8VMJ - chains J and D of the 10 polymer chains in the assembly; structure by electron microscopy, 3.10 A resolution.

[Chain J]
Molecule: Histone H4
Source organism: Homo sapiens
UniProt: P62805 (H4_HUMAN); residues 0-102 here correspond to UniProt positions 1-103 (UniProt number = residue number + 1)
Chain sequence (103 residues; each row starts with the number of its first residue; numbering starts at 0):
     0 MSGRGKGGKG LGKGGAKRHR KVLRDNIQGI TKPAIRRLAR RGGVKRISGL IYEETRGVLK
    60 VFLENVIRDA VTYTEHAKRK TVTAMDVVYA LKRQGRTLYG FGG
Disordered / not traced: 0-19
UniProt features mapped onto this chain:
  - DNA-binding region: Lys-16 to Lys-20
  - modified residue: Ser-1 (N-acetylserine), Arg-3 (Asymmetric dimethylarginine), Lys-5 (N6-(2-hydroxyisobutyryl)lysine), Lys-8 (N6-(2-hydroxyisobutyryl)lysine), Lys-12 (N6-(2-hydroxyisobutyryl)lysine), Lys-16 (N6-(2-hydroxyisobutyryl)lysine), Lys-20 (N6,N6,N6-trimethyllysine), Lys-31 (N6-(2-hydroxyisobutyryl)lysine), Lys-44 (N6-(2-hydroxyisobutyryl)lysine), Ser-47 (Phosphoserine), Tyr-51 (Phosphotyrosine), Lys-59 (N6-(2-hydroxyisobutyryl)lysine), Lys-77 (N6-(2-hydroxyisobutyryl)lysine), Lys-79 (N6-(2-hydroxyisobutyryl)lysine), Thr-80 (Phosphothreonine), Tyr-88 (Phosphotyrosine), Lys-91 (N6-(2-hydroxyisobutyryl)lysine)
  - cross-link (Glycyl lysine isopeptide (Lys-Gly)): Lys-12 (interchain with G-Cter in SUMO2), Lys-20 (interchain with G-Cter in SUMO2), Lys-31 (interchain with G-Cter in SUMO2), Lys-59 (interchain with G-Cter in SUMO2), Lys-79 (interchain with G-Cter in SUMO2), Lys-91 (interchain with G-Cter in SUMO2)

[Chain D]
Molecule: 157-nt DNA strand
Source organism: Homo sapiens
Sequence (157 nucleotides; each row starts with the number of its first residue):
     1 GCTGCCGGCG GCTGGAGAAT CCCGGTGCCG AGGCCGCTCA ATTGGTCGTA GACAGCTCTA
    61 GCACCGCTTA AACGCACGTA CGCGCTGTCC CCCGCGTTTA AACCGCCAAG GGGATTACTC
   121 CCTAGTCTCC AGGCACGTCT CAGATATATA CATCCTG

[Chain J / chain D interface]
Residue-residue contacts - 17 pairs, chain J then chain D:
  Lys-20(J) / DT98(D)  hydrogen bond to the phosphate
  Lys-20(J) / DT99(D)  salt bridge to the phosphate
  Lys-20(J) / DA100(D)  phosphate contact
  Arg-23(J) / DA100(D)  salt bridge to the phosphate
  Arg-35(J) / DC92(D)  salt bridge to the phosphate
  Lys-44(J) / DC92(D)  phosphate contact
  Arg-45(J) / DC91(D)  hydrogen bond to the sugar
  Arg-45(J) / DC92(D)  phosphate contact
  Ile-46(J) / DC91(D)  sugar contact
  Ile-46(J) / DC92(D)  hydrogen bond to the phosphate
  Gly-48(J) / DC91(D)  phosphate contact
  Tyr-51(J) / DC92(D)  phosphate contact
  Arg-78(J) / DG112(D)  phosphate contact
  Lys-79(J) / DG111(D)  phosphate contact
  Lys-79(J) / DG112(D)  hydrogen bond to the phosphate
  Thr-80(J) / DG111(D)  phosphate contact
  Thr-80(J) / DG112(D)  hydrogen bond to the phosphate
Interface residues without a listed pair, chain J (13 interface residues in all): Arg-39, Ser-47
Interface residues without a listed pair, chain D (8 interface residues in all): DG113

[Summary]
13 residues of chain J and 8 residues of chain D are in contact, with 5 hydrogen bonds and 3 salt bridges.
Among the polar pairs are Arg-45(J)/DC91(D), Lys-20(J)/DT98(D) and Ile-46(J)/DC92(D). UniProt lists a
DNA-binding region on chain J.
Chain J is Histone H4 and chain D is a 157-nt DNA strand, both from Homo sapiens; the structure, H3K4me3
nucleosome bound to PRC2_AJ119-450, was determined by electron microscopy (same publication as 8VMI, 8VML,
8VMN, 8VNV, 8VNZ, 8VO0 and 8VOB).
